7ETO - chains S and C of the 26 polymer chains in the assembly; structure by electron microscopy, 4.00 A resolution.

[Chain S]
Name: Small capsomere-interacting protein
Source organism: Human cytomegalovirus
Reference sequence: A8T7C4 (A8T7C4_HCMV); residue numbers follow UniProt; this construct covers 1-75
Sequence (75 residues; each row starts with the number of its first residue):
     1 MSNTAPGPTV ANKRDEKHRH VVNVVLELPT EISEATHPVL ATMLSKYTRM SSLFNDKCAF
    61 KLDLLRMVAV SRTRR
Unresolved in the structure: 1-12

[Chain C]
Name: Major capsid protein
Source organism: Human cytomegalovirus
Reference sequence: A0A1U8QPG3 (A0A1U8QPG3_HCMV); numbering as in UniProt (aligned over 1-1370)
Sequence (1370 residues; row label = number of the first residue in the row):
     1 MENWSALELL PKVGIPTDFL THVKTSAGEE MFEALRIYYG DDPERYNIHF EAIFGTFCNR
    61 LEWVYFLTSG LAAAAHAIKF HDLNKLTTGK MLFHVQVPRV ASGAGLPTSR QTTIMVTKYS
   121 EKSPITIPFE LSAACLTYLR ETFEGTILDK ILNVEAMHTV LRALKNTADA MERGLIHSFL
   181 QTLLRKAPPY FVVQTLVENA TLARQALNRI QRSNILQSFK AKMLATLFLL NRTRDRDYVL
   241 KFLTRLAEAA TDSILDNPTT YTTSSGAKIS GVMVSTANVM QIIMSLLSSH ITKETVSAPA
   301 TYGNFVLSPE NAVTAISYHS ILADFNSYKA HLTSGQPHLP NDSLSQAGAH SLTPLSMDVI
   361 RLGEKTVIME NLRRVYKNTD TKDPLERNVD LTFFFPVGLY LPEDRGYTTV ESKVKLNDTV
   421 RNALPTTAYL LNRDRAVQKI DFVDALKTLC HPVLHEPAPC LQTFTERGPP SEPAMQRLLE
   481 CRFQQEPMGG AARRIPHFYR VRREVPRTVN EMKQDFVVTD FYKVGNITLY TELHPFFDFT
   541 HCQENSETVA LCTPRIVIGN LPDGLAPGPF HELRTWEIME HMRLRPPPDY EETLRLFKTT
   601 VTSPNYPELC YLVDVLVHGN VDAFLLIRTF VARCIVNMFH TRQLLVFAHS YALVTLIAEH
   661 LADGALPPQL LFHYRNLVAV LRLVTRISAL PGLNNGQLAE EPLSAYVNAL HDHRLWPPFV
   721 THLPRNMEGV QVVADRQPLN PANIEARHHG VSDVPRLGAM DADEPLFVDD YRATDDEWTL
   781 QKVFYLCLMP AMTNNRACGL GLNLKTLLVD LFYRPAFLLM PAATAVSTSG TTSKESTSGV
   841 TPEDSIAAQR QAVGEMLTEL VEDVATDAHT PLLQACRELF LAVQFVGEHV KVLEVRAPLD
   901 HAQRQGLPDF ISRQHVLYNG CCVVTAPKTL IEYSLPVPFH RFYSNPTICA ALSDDIKRYV
   961 TEFPHYHRHD GGFPLPTAFA HEYHNWLRSP FSRYSATCPN VLHSVMTLAA MLYKISPVSL
  1021 VLQTKAHIHP GFALTAVRTD TFEVDMLLYS GKSCTSVIIN NPIVTKEERD ISTTYHVTQN
  1081 INTVDMGLGY TSNTCVAYVN RVRTDMGVRV QDLFRVFPMN VYRHDEVDRW IRHAAGVERP
  1141 QLLDTETISM LTFGSMSERN AAATVHGQKA ACELILTPVT MDVNYFKIPN NPRGRASCML
  1201 AVDPYDTEAA TKAIYDHREA DAQTFAATHN PWASQAGCLS DVLYNTRHRE RLGYNSKFYS
  1261 PCAQYFNTEE IIAANKTLFK TIDEYLLRAK DCIRGDTDTQ YVCVEGTEQL IENPCRLTQE
  1321 ALPILSTTTL ALMETKLKGG AGAFATSETH FGNYVVGEII PLQQSMLFNS
Unresolved in the structure: 15-29, 39-41, 824-844
Disulfide bonds: Cys1292-Cys1303

[How chain S and chain C interact]
Pairs across the interface (48):
  Leu26(S) with Tyr813(C), hydrogen bond (backbone-side chain)
  Ile32(S) with Leu819(C), hydrophobic
  His37(S) with Leu818(C)
  Met43(S) with Ser752(C)
  Lys46(S) with Ser752(C), hydrogen bond
  Tyr47(S) with Val754(C), hydrophobic
  Met50(S) with Val754(C), hydrophobic; Pro755(C)
  Asp56(S) with Gly758(C); Lys805(C), salt bridge
  Cys58(S) with Lys805(C); Val809(C)
  Ala59(S) with Leu757(C); Gly758(C); Lys805(C)
  Phe60(S) with Val754(C), hydrophobic
  Lys61(S) with Tyr813(C)
  Leu62(S) with Lys805(C); Leu808(C), hydrophobic; Val809(C), hydrophobic
  Asp63(S) with Ser752(C); Asp753(C), hydrogen bond (side chain-backbone); Val754(C), hydrogen bond (side chain-backbone); Leu757(C)
  Leu65(S) with Tyr813(C); Leu818(C), hydrophobic; Phe880(C)
  Arg66(S) with Gly750(C); Val751(C), hydrogen bond (side chain-backbone); Arg756(C); Leu757(C); Val883(C); Gln884(C), hydrogen bond (side chain-backbone); Val886(C)
  Met67(S) with Val751(C); Ser752(C)
  Val68(S) with Leu818(C); Phe880(C)
  Ala69(S) with Phe880(C); Leu881(C); Gln884(C)
  Val70(S) with Gln884(C)
  Arg72(S) with Met820(C), hydrogen bond (side chain-backbone); Leu881(C)
  Thr73(S) with Leu626(C); Leu881(C)
  Arg75(S) with Leu625(C), hydrogen bond (side chain-backbone); Leu626(C)
Also at the interface, not in a pair above, chain S (26 interface residues in all): Glu27, Thr36, Leu64
Also at the interface, not in a pair above, chain C (27 interface residues in all): Arg628, His749, Phe812, Phe817

[Summary]
26 residues of chain S and 27 residues of chain C are in contact, with 8 hydrogen bonds and 1 salt bridge.
Polar contacts include Asp56(S)-Lys805(C), Leu26(S)-Tyr813(C) and Lys46(S)-Ser752(C).
Here chain S is Small capsomere-interacting protein and chain C is Major capsid protein, both from Human
cytomegalovirus. Entry 7ETO (C1 CVSC-binding penton vertex in the virion capsid of Human Cytomegalovirus) was
determined by electron microscopy (same publication as 7ET2, 7ET3, 7ETJ and 7ETM).
